8HWF - chains F and E of the 7 polymer chains in the assembly; structure by electron microscopy, 3.30 A resolution.

== Chain F (and E) ==
Name: Primase D5
Source organism: Monkeypox virus
Notes: chain E of this document is another copy of the same molecule, construct and numbering; everything in this record applies to it too
UniProtKB: Q5IXS3 (Q5IXS3_MONPV); residues 1-785 here = UniProt positions 1-785
Chain sequence (785 residues; numbered 1 to 785; the number before each row is that of its first residue):
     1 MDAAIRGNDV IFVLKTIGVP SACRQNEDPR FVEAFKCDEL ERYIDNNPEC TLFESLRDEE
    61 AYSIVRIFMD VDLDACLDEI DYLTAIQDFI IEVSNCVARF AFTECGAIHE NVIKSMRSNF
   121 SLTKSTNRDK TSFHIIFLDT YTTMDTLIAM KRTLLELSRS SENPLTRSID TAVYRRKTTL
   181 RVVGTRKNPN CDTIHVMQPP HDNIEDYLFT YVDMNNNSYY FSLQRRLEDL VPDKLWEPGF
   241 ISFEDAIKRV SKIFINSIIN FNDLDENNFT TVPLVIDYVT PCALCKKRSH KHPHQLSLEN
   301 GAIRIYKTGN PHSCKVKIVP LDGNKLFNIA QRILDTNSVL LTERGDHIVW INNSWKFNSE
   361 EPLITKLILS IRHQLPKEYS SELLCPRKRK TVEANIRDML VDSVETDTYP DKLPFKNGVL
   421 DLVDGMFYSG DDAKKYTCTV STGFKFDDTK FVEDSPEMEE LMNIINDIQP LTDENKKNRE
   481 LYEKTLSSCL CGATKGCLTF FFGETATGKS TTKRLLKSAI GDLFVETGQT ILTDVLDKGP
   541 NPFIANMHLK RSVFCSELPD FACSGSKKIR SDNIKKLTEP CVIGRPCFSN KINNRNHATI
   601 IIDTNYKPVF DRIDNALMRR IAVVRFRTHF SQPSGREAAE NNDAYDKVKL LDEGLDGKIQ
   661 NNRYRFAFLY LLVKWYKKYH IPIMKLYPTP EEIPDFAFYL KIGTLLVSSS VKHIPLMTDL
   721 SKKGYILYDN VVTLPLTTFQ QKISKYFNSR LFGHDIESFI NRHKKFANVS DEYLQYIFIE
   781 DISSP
Not modelled in the structure: 1-322, 694-785 (chain E: 1-322, 691-785)
Ligand contacts: ADP (adenosine-5'-diphosphate): Ile464, Asp467, Ile468, Ala506, Thr507, Gly508, Lys509, Ser510, Thr511, Phe630, Leu651, Asp652, Leu655

== Interface between chain F and chain E ==
Residue-residue contacts - 26 pairs, chain F then chain E:
  Asn324(F) - Leu384(E)
  Asn324(F) - Cys385(E)
  Phe327(F) - Arg372(E)
  Phe327(F) - Leu384(E)  hydrophobic
  Thr391(F) - Pro386(E)
  Asn395(F) - Leu384(E)
  Asn395(F) - Pro386(E)
  Asn395(F) - Arg389(E)  hydrogen bond
  Arg397(F) - Lys366(E)
  Asp398(F) - Thr365(E)  hydrogen bond
  Asp398(F) - Lys366(E)
  Asp398(F) - Leu369(E)
  Asp398(F) - Arg389(E)  salt bridge
  Met399(F) - Leu369(E)  hydrophobic
  Leu400(F) - Lys366(E)  hydrogen bond (backbone-side chain)
  Val401(F) - Asn352(E)
  Asp402(F) - Asn352(E)
  Arg570(F) - Glu557(E)  salt bridge
  Asp572(F) - Glu557(E)
  Glu579(F) - Gln660(E)  hydrogen bond
  Pro580(F) - Gln660(E)
  Arg612(F) - Asn605(E)
  Asn615(F) - Gln632(E)
  Arg619(F) - Gln632(E)
  Arg619(F) - Leu651(E)
  Arg619(F) - Glu653(E)
Also at the interface, not in a pair above, chain F (20 interface residues in all): Ala394, Lys576, Arg620
Also at the interface, not in a pair above, chain E (20 interface residues in all): Ile351, Arg514, Glu526, Asp652, Asp656

== Overview ==
Chain F and chain E each contribute 20 residues to their interface; the contacts include 4 hydrogen bonds and
2 salt bridges. Polar contacts include Asp398(F)-Arg389(E), Arg570(F)-Glu557(E) and Asn395(F)-Arg389(E). Chain
F binds ADP.
Chain F and chain E are both Primase D5 (Monkeypox virus); the structure, Cryo-EM Structure of D5 ADP-ssDNA
form, was determined by electron microscopy, deposited together with 8HWA, 8HWB and 8HWG.
